Entry 2DXB (X-ray diffraction, 2.25 A resolution); this record covers chains B and K of the 12 polymer chains in the assembly.

# Chain B (and K)
Protein: Thiocyanate hydrolase subunit beta
From: Thiobacillus thioparus
Notes: EC 3.5.5.8; chain K of this document is another copy of the same molecule, construct and numbering; everything in this record applies to it too
UniProt: O66186 (SCNB_THITI); residues 1-157 here correspond to UniProt positions 0-156 (UniProt number = residue number - 1)
Amino-acid sequence (157 residues; each row starts with the number of its first residue):
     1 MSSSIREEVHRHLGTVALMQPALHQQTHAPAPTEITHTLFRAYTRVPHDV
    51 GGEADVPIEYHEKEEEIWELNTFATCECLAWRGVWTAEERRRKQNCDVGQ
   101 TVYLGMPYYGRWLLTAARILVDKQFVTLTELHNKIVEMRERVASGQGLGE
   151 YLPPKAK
Not modelled in the structure: 1-2, 155-157

# Chain B / chain K interface
Contacting residue pairs - 56 pairs, chain B then chain K:
  L18(B) with A22(K); L23(K); H24(K), hydrogen bond (backbone-backbone); Q25(K)
  A22(B) with L18(K)
  L23(B) with L18(K)
  H24(B) with L18(K), hydrogen bond (backbone-backbone)
  Q25(B) with L18(K)
  T27(B) with L104(K); G105(K)
  H28(B) with L104(K)
  A29(B) with L104(K), hydrogen bond (backbone-backbone); M106(K)
  P30(B) with L104(K); G105(K); P107(K)
  A31(B) with K63(K); P107(K)
  P32(B) with W68(K), hydrophobic; E69(K); P107(K), hydrophobic
  T33(B) with E66(K)
  I35(B) with G105(K); P107(K), hydrophobic
  F40(B) with M106(K), hydrophobic
  Y43(B) with V102(K); G105(K); M106(K), hydrophobic
  E66(B) with T33(K)
  W68(B) with P32(K), hydrophobic
  E69(B) with P32(K)
  R92(B) with R118(K); D122(K), salt bridge
  D97(B) with D97(K); R118(K), salt bridge
  Q100(B) with T101(K)
  T101(B) with Q100(K); T101(K), hydrogen bond
  V102(B) with Y43(K)
  L104(B) with T27(K); H28(K); A29(K), hydrogen bond (backbone-backbone); P30(K)
  G105(B) with T27(K); P30(K); I35(K); Y43(K)
  M106(B) with A29(K); F40(K), hydrophobic; Y43(K), hydrophobic
  P107(B) with P30(K); P32(K), hydrophobic; I35(K), hydrophobic
  R118(B) with R92(K); D97(K), salt bridge
  D122(B) with R92(K), salt bridge
Interface residues without a listed pair, chain B (35 interface residues in all): A17, M19, T44, D55, K63, L114
Interface residues without a listed pair, chain K (34 interface residues in all): A17, M19, A31, T44, L114

# Overview
The interface between chain B and chain K involves 35 residues on one side and 34 on the other, with 5
hydrogen bonds and 4 salt bridges. Polar contacts include R92(B)-D122(K), D97(B)-R118(K) and T101(B)-T101(K).
Chain B and chain K are both Thiocyanate hydrolase subunit beta (Thiobacillus thioparus); the structure,
Recombinant thiocyanate hydrolase comprising partially-modified cobalt centers, was determined by X-ray
diffraction (same publication as 2ZZD and 2DXC).
